PDB entry 2WIN | X-ray diffraction, 3.90 A resolution | chains H and J of the 8 polymer chains in the assembly

Chain H:
Name: Complement C3B alpha' chain
Organism: Homo sapiens
Notes: fragment: complement c3b alpha' chain, residues 749-1663
UniProt: P01024 (CO3_HUMAN); residues 727-1641 here correspond to UniProt positions 749-1663 (UniProt number = residue number + 22)
Sequence (915 residues; numbered 727 to 1641; the number before each row is that of its first residue):
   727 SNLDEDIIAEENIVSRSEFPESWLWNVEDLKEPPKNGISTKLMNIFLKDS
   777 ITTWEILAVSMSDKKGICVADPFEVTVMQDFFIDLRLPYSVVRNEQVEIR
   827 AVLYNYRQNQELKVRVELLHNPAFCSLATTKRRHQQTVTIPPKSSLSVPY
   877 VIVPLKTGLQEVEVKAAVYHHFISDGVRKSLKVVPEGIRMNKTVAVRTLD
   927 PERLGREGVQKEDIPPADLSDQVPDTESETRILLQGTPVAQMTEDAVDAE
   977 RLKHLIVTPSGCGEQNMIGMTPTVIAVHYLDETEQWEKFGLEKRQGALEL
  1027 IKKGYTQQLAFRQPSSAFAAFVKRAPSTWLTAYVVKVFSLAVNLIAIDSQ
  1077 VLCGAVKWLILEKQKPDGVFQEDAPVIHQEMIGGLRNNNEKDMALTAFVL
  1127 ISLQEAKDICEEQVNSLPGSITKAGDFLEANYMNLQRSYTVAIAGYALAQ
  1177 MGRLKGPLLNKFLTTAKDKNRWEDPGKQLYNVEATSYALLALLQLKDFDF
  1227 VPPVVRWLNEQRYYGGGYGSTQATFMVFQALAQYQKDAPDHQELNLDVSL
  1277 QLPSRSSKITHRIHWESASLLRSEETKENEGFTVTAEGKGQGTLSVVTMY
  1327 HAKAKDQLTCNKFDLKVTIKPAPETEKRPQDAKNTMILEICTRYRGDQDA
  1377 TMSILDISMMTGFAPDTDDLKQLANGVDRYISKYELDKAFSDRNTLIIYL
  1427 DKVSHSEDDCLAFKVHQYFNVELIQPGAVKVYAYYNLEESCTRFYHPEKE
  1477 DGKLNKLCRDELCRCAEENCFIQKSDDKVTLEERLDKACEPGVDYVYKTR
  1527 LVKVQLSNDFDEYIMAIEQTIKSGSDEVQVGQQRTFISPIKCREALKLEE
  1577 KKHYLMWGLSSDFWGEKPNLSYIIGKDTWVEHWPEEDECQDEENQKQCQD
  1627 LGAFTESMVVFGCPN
Unresolved in the structure: 727-728, 1042-1045, 1350-1358
Swiss-Prot annotation at these positions:
  - region: Glu1612 to Phe1637 (Interaction with CFP/properdin)
  - site: Arg932, Glu933 (Cleavage), Arg1281, Ser1282 (Cleavage), Arg1298, Ser1299 (Cleavage), Asn1641 (Coordinates Mg(2+) for interaction with Complement factor B Bb fragment (CFB))
  - modified residue (Phosphoserine): Ser946, Ser1299, Ser1551
  - glycosylation (N-linked (GlcNAc...) asparagine): Asn917, Asn1595
  - cross-link: Cys988 to Gln991 (Isoglutamyl cysteine thioester (Cys-Gln))
Disulfide bonds: Cys851-Cys1491, Cys1079-Cys1136, Cys1336-Cys1467, Cys1367-Cys1436, Cys1484-Cys1489, Cys1496-Cys1568, Cys1515-Cys1639, Cys1615-Cys1624
Covalently attached groups: N-acetylglucosamine (NAG) linked to Asn917
Ion coordination: Mg2+: Asn1641 (shared with Ser253(J), Ser255(J), Thr328(J) of chain J)

Chain J:
Name: Complement factor B
Organism: Homo sapiens
Notes: EC 3.4.21.47; fragment: complement factor b bb fragment, residues 260-764
UniProt: P00751 (CFAB_HUMAN); residues 235-739 here correspond to UniProt positions 260-764 (UniProt number = residue number + 25)
Sequence (507 residues; row label = number of the first residue in the row):
   235 KIVLDPSGSMNIYLVLDGSDSIGASNFTGAKKCLVNLIEKVASYGVKPRY
   285 GLVTYATYPKIWVKVSEADSSNADWVTKQLNEINYEDHKLKSGTNTKKAL
   335 QAVYSMMSWPDDVPPEGWNRTRHVIILMTDGLHNMGGDPITVIDEIRDLL
   385 YIGKDRKNPREDYLDVYVFGVGPLVNQVNINALASKKDNEQHVFKVKDME
   435 NLEDVFYQMIDESQSLSLCGMVWEHRKGTDYHKQPWQAKISVIRPSKGHE
   485 SCMGAVVSEYFVLTAAHCFTVDDKEHSIKVSVGGEKRDLEIEVVLFHPNY
   535 NINGKKEAGIPEFYDYDVALIKLKNKLKYGQTIRPICLPCTEGTTRALRL
   585 PPTTTCQQQKEELLPAQDIKALFVSEEEKKLTRKEVYIKNGDKKGSCERD
   635 AQYAPGYDKVKDISEVVTPRFLCTGGVSPYADPNTCRGDSGGPLIVHKRS
   685 RFIQVGVISWGVVDVCKNQKRQKQVPAHARDFHINLFQVLPWLKEKLQDE
   735 DLGFLAA
Swiss-Prot annotation at these positions:
  - active site (Charge relay system): His501, Asp551, Ser674
  - binding site (Mg(2+)): Ser253, Ser255, Thr328
  - binding site (Mn(2+)): Ser253, Ser255, Thr328
  - glycosylation: Asn260 (N-linked (GlcNAc...) asparagine), Lys266 (N-linked (Glc) (glycation) lysine), Asn353 (N-linked (GlcNAc...) asparagine)
Disulfide bonds: Cys453-Cys571, Cys486-Cys502, Cys574-Cys590, Cys631-Cys657, Cys670-Cys700
Covalently attached groups: N-acetylglucosamine (NAG) linked to Asn260
Ion coordination: Mg2+: Ser253, Ser255, Thr328 (shared with Asn1641(H) of chain H)
Reported in the primary citation:
  - catalytic residues: Gly672 to Ser674

How chain H and chain J interact:
Contacting residue pairs (11; chain H residue first):
  Cys1515(H) with Asn368(J)
  Pro1517(H) with His367(J)
  Cys1639(H) with Asn368(J)
  Pro1640(H) with Ser326(J), hydrogen bond (backbone-side chain)
  Asn1641(H) with Ser253(J), hydrogen bond (backbone-side chain); Ser255(J), hydrogen bond; Ser326(J); Gly327(J); Thr328(J), hydrogen bond (backbone-side chain); Leu366(J); Asn368(J), hydrogen bond (backbone-side chain)
Also at the interface, not in a pair above, chain H (6 interface residues in all): Val1519
Also at the interface, not in a pair above, chain J (10 interface residues in all): Asp254, Asn410
From the paper, about this interface:
  - interface residues, chain H: Met1634(H)

In short:
The interface between chain H and chain J involves 6 residues on one side and 10 on the other, with 5 hydrogen
bonds. Polar pairs include Pro1640(H)-Ser326(J), Asn1641(H)-Ser253(J) and Asn1641(H)-Ser255(J).
N-acetylglucosamine is covalently linked to Asn917(H). Covalently linked N-acetylglucosamine: at Asn260(J).
From the paper: the catalytic residue Gly672(J); the interface residue Met1634(H).
Chain H is Complement C3B alpha' chain and chain J is Complement factor B, both from Homo sapiens; the
structure, C3 convertase (C3bBb) stabilized by SCIN, was determined by X-ray diffraction.
